Entry 4OIQ (X-ray diffraction, 3.62 A resolution); this record covers chains A and B of the 9 polymer chains in the assembly.

Chain A (and B):
Name: DNA-directed RNA polymerase subunit alpha
From: Thermus thermophilus
Notes: EC 2.7.7.6; chain B of this document is another copy of the same molecule, construct and numbering; everything in this record applies to it too
UniProt: Q5SHR6 (RPOA_THET8); residue numbers follow UniProt; this construct covers 1-315
Chain sequence (315 residues; each row starts with the number of its first residue):
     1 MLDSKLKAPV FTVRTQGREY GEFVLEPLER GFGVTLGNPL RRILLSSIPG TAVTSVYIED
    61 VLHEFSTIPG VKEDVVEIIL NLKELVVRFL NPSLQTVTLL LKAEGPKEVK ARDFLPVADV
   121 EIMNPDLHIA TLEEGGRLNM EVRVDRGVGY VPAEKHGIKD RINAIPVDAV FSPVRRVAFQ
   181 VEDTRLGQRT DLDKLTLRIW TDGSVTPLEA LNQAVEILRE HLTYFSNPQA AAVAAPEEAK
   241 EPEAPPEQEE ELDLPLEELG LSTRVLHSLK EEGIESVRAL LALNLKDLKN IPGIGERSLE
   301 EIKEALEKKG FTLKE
Disordered / not traced: 1-3, 235-315 (chain B: 1-7, 229-315)

Interface between chain A and chain B:
Pairs across the interface - 52 pairs, chain A then chain B:
  Ala8(A) - Tyr224(B)  hydrophobic
  Pro9(A) - Tyr224(B)
  Phe11(A) - Tyr224(B)
  Phe11(A) - Phe225(B)
  Phe11(A) - Asn227(B)
  Phe11(A) - Pro228(B)
  Leu25(A) - Tyr224(B)
  Leu25(A) - Phe225(B)  hydrophobic
  Leu28(A) - His221(B)
  Gly31(A) - Arg42(B)  hydrogen bond (backbone-side chain)
  Phe32(A) - Ser47(B)
  Phe32(A) - Ile217(B)  hydrophobic
  Phe32(A) - His221(B)
  Val34(A) - Arg42(B)
  Thr35(A) - Arg42(B)  hydrogen bond
  Leu36(A) - Leu218(B)  hydrophobic
  Leu36(A) - His221(B)
  Pro39(A) - Thr35(B)
  Pro39(A) - Pro39(B)  hydrophobic
  Leu40(A) - Phe225(B)  hydrophobic
  Arg42(A) - Gly31(B)  hydrogen bond (side chain-backbone)
  Arg42(A) - Val34(B)
  Arg42(A) - Thr35(B)  hydrogen bond
  Ile43(A) - Phe32(B)  hydrophobic
  Ile43(A) - Thr35(B)
  Ser47(A) - Phe32(B)
  Val215(A) - Leu222(B)
  Val215(A) - Phe225(B)  hydrophobic
  Ile217(A) - Phe32(B)  hydrophobic
  Leu218(A) - Leu36(B)  hydrophobic
  Leu218(A) - Leu222(B)  hydrophobic
  Arg219(A) - Arg219(B)
  Arg219(A) - Leu222(B)
  His221(A) - Leu28(B)
  His221(A) - Phe32(B)
  Leu222(A) - Leu218(B)  hydrophobic
  Leu222(A) - Arg219(B)
  Tyr224(A) - Pro9(B)
  Tyr224(A) - Phe11(B)
  Phe225(A) - Phe11(B)
  Phe225(A) - Leu25(B)  hydrophobic
  Phe225(A) - Leu40(B)  hydrophobic
  Asn227(A) - Phe11(B)
  Pro228(A) - Phe11(B)
  Pro228(A) - Val13(B)  hydrophobic
  Gln229(A) - Phe11(B)  hydrogen bond (backbone-backbone)
  Gln229(A) - Thr12(B)
  Gln229(A) - Val13(B)  hydrogen bond (backbone-backbone)
  Ala230(A) - Val13(B)
  Ala231(A) - Thr12(B)
  Ala231(A) - Val13(B)  hydrogen bond (backbone-backbone)
  Ala231(A) - Arg14(B)
Also at the interface, not in a pair above, chain A (32 interface residues in all): Ser46, Leu211, Asn212, Val233
Also at the interface, not in a pair above, chain B (30 interface residues in all): Ala8, Ile43, Leu211, Val215, Ser226

Summary:
32 residues of chain A and 30 residues of chain B are in contact, with 7 hydrogen bonds. Among the polar pairs
are Gly31(A)-Arg42(B), Thr35(A)-Arg42(B) and Gln229(A)-Phe11(B).
Both chains are DNA-directed RNA polymerase subunit alpha (Thermus thermophilus). Entry 4OIQ (Crystal
structure of Thermus thermophilus transcription initiation complex soaked with GE23077 and rifampicin) was
determined by X-ray diffraction, deposited together with 4MQ9, 4OIN, 4OIO, 4OIP and 4OIR.
